PDB entry 2BE5 | X-ray diffraction, 2.40 A resolution | chains C and D of the 6 polymer chains in the assembly

# Chain C
Protein: DNA-directed RNA polymerase beta chain
From: Thermus thermophilus
Notes: EC 2.7.7.6
Reference sequence: Q8RQE9 (RPOB_THET8); residues 1-1119 here = UniProt positions 1-1119
Amino-acid sequence (1119 residues; numbered 1 to 1119; the number before each row is that of its first residue):
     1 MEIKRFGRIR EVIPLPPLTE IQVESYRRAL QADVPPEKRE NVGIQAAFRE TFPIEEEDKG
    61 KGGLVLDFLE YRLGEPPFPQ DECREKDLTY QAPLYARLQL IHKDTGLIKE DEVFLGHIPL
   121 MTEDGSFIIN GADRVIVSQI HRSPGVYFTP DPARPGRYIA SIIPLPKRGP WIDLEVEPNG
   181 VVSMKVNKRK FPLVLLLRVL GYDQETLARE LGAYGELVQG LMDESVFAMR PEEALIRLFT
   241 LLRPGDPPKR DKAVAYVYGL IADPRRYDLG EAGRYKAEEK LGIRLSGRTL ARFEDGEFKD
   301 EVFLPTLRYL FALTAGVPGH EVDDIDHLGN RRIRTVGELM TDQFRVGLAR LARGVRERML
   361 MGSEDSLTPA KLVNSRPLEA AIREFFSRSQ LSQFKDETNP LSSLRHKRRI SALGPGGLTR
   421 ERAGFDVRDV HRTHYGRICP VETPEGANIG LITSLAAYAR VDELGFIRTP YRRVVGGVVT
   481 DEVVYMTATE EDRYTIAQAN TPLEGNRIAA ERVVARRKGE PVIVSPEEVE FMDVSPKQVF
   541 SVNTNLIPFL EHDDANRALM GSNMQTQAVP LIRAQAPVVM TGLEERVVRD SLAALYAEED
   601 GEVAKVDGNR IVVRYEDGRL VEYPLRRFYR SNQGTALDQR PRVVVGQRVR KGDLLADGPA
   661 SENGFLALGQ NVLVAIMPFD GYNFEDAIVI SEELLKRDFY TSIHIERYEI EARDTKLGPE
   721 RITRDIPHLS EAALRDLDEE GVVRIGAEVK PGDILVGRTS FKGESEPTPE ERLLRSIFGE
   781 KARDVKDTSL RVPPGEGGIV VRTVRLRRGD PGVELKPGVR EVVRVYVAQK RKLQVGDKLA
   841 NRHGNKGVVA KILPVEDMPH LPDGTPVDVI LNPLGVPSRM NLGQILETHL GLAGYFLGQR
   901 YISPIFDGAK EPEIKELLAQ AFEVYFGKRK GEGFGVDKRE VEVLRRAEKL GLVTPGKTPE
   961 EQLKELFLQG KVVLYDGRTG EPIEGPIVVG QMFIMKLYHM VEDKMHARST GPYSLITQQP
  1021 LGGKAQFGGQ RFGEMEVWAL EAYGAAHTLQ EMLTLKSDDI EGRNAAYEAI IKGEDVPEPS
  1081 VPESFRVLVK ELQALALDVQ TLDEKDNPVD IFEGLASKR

# Chain D
Protein: DNA-directed RNA polymerase beta' chain
From: Thermus thermophilus
Notes: EC 2.7.7.6
Reference sequence: Q8RQE8 (RPOC_THET8); numbering as in UniProt (aligned over 1-1524)
Amino-acid sequence (1524 residues; row label = number of the first residue in the row):
     1 MKKEVRKVRI ALASPEKIRS WSYGEVEKPE TINYRTLKPE RDGLFDERIF GPIKDYECAC
    61 GKYKRQRFEG KVCERCGVEV TKSIVRRYRM GHIELATPAA HIWFVKDVPS KIGTLLDLSA
   121 TELEQVLYFS KYIVLDPKGA ILNGVPVEKR QLLTDEEYRE LRYGKQETYP LPPGVDALVK
   181 DGEEVVKGQE LAPGVVSRLD GVALYRFPRR VRVEYVKKER AGLRLPLAAW VEKEAYKPGE
   241 ILAELPEPYL FRAEEEGVVE LKELEEGAFL VLRREDEPVA TYFLPVGMTP LVVHGEIVEK
   301 GQPLAEAKGL LRMPRQVRAA QVEAEEEGET VYLTLFLEWT EPKDYRVQPH MNVVVPEGAR
   361 VEAGDKIVAA IDPEEEVIAE AEGVVHLHEP ASILVVKARV YPFEDDVEVS TGDRVAPGDV
   421 LADGGKVKSD VYGRVEVDLV RNVVRVVESY DIDARMGAEA IQQLLKELDL EALEKELLEE
   481 MKHPSRARRA KARKRLEVVR AFLDSGNRPE WMILEAVPVL PPDLRPMVQV DGGRFATSDL
   541 NDLYRRLINR NNRLKKLLAQ GAPEIIIRNE KRMLQEAVDA LLDNGRRGAP VTNPGSDRPL
   601 RSLTDILSGK QGRFRQNLLG KRVDYSGRSV IVVGPQLKLH QCGLPKRMAL ELFKPFLLKK
   661 MEEKGIAPNV KAARRMLERQ RDIKDEVWDA LEEVIHGKVV LLNRAPTLHR LGIQAFQPVL
   721 VEGQSIQLHP LVCEAFNADF DGDQMAVHVP LSSFAQAEAR IQMLSAHNLL SPASGEPLAK
   781 PSRDIILGLY YITQVRKEKK GAGLEFATPE EALAAHERGE VALNAPIKVA GRETSVGRLK
   841 YVFANPDEAL LAVAHGIVDL QDVVTVRYMG KRLETSPGRI LFARIVAEAV EDEKVAWELI
   901 QLDVPQEKNS LKDLVYQAFL RLGMEKTARL LDALKYYGFT FSTTSGITIG IDDAVIPEEK
   961 KQYLEEADRK LLQIEQAYEM GFLTDRERYD QILQLWTETT EKVTQAVFKN FEENYPFNPL
  1021 YVMAQSGARG NPQQIRQLCG LRGLMQKPSG ETFEVPVRSS FREGLTVLEY FISSHGARKG
  1081 GADTALRTAD SGYLTRKLVD VTHEIVVREA DCGTTNYISV PLFQPDEVTR SLRLRKRADI
  1141 EAGLYGRVLA REVEVLGVRL EEGRYLSMDD VHLLIKAAEA GEIQEVPVRS PLTCQTRYGV
  1201 CQKCYGYDLS MARPVSIGEA VGIVAAQSIG EPGTQLTMRT FHTGGVAGAA DITQGLPRVI
  1261 ELFEARRPKA KAVISEIDGV VRIEETEEKL SVFVESEGFS KEYKLPKEAR LLVKDGDYVE
  1321 AGQPLTRGAI DPHQLLEAKG PEAVERYLVE EIQKVYRAQG VKLHDKHIEI VVRQMMKYVE
  1381 VTDPGDSRLL EGQVLEKWDV EALNERLIAE GKTPVAWKPL LMGVTKSALS TKSWLSAASF
  1441 QNTTHVLTEA AIAGKKDELI GLKENVILGR LIPAGTGSDF VRFTQVVDQK TLKAIEEARK
  1501 EAVEAKERPA ARRGVKREQP GKQA
Disordered / not traced: 1, 252-363, 1506-1524

# How chain C and chain D interact
Contacting residue pairs (370):
  Phe425(C) with Lys1079(D); Ala1082(D), hydrophobic; Asp1083(D)
  Arg428(C) with Arg1078(D), hydrogen bond (backbone-side chain); Leu1086(D)
  Asp429(C) with His1075(D); Arg1078(D); Lys1079(D), hydrogen bond (side chain-backbone)
  Val430(C) with Ser1074(D); His1075(D), hydrogen bond (backbone-side chain); Arg1078(D)
  His431(C) with Phe1071(D)
  Arg432(C) with Lys1047(D); Pro1048(D); Phe1071(D); His1075(D)
  His434(C) with Phe1071(D)
  Tyr435(C) with Val1067(D); Leu1068(D), hydrophobic; Phe1071(D)
  Cys439(C) with Arg1078(D)
  Pro440(C) with Ser1074(D); Arg1078(D), hydrogen bond (backbone-side chain)
  Thr443(C) with Arg1078(D)
  Gln498(C) with Val1067(D); Leu1068(D), hydrogen bond (side chain-backbone)
  Asn500(C) with Thr1066(D), hydrogen bond; Val1067(D)
  Arg512(C) with Glu975(D), salt bridge
  Arg516(C) with Leu1068(D); Glu1069(D); Ile1072(D)
  Gly519(C) with Lys1047(D); Phe1053(D)
  Glu520(C) with Lys1047(D), salt bridge; Glu1054(D)
  Pro521(C) with Phe1053(D); Val1055(D); Ile1072(D), hydrophobic
  Val539(C) with Val1067(D), hydrophobic
  Phe540(C) with Tyr1070(D), hydrophobic
  Glu551(C) with Gly1064(D); Leu1065(D), hydrogen bond (backbone-backbone)
  His552(C) with Phe1061(D), hydrogen bond (side chain-backbone); Arg1062(D), hydrogen bond (side chain-backbone); Glu1063(D), hydrogen bond (side chain-backbone); Gly1064(D)
  Asp553(C) with Tyr1070(D), hydrogen bond (backbone-side chain)
  Asp554(C) with Phe1061(D); Tyr1070(D)
  Ala555(C) with Tyr1070(D), hydrogen bond (backbone-side chain)
  Ile676(C) with Ile947(D); Thr948(D); Ile949(D)
  Met677(C) with Thr943(D); Ile947(D)
  Pro678(C) with Asp784(D); Ser942(D); Thr943(D), hydrogen bond (backbone-backbone); Ile947(D), hydrophobic
  Phe679(C) with Phe939(D); Ser942(D); Thr943(D)
  Asp680(C) with Pro635(D); Gln636(D); Phe939(D); Thr943(D)
  Gly681(C) with Val633(D); Pro635(D); Phe939(D)
  Tyr682(C) with Val633(D); Pro635(D); Gln636(D), hydrogen bond
  Asn683(C) with Asp784(D)
  Phe684(C) with Val633(D), hydrophobic; Pro730(D); Cys733(D), hydrophobic; Phe740(D), hydrophobic; Ser782(D); Asp784(D); Ile785(D), hydrophobic; Phe939(D), hydrophobic
  Glu685(C) with Asp739(D); Arg783(D), salt bridge; Arg1029(D), salt bridge
  Asp686(C) with Phe740(D)
  Ala687(C) with Val633(D), hydrophobic
  Arg713(C) with Asp531(D), salt bridge; Gly532(D)
  Lys716(C) with Gly532(D), hydrogen bond (side chain-backbone)
  Lys750(C) with Arg681(D)
  Pro751(C) with Gln680(D)
  Gly752(C) with Arg679(D)
  Asp753(C) with Arg679(D), salt bridge; Arg681(D), salt bridge
  Glu796(C) with Gln680(D)
  Val835(C) with Val632(D); Ser725(D)
  Gly836(C) with Gln724(D); Ser725(D), hydrogen bond (backbone-side chain)
  Lys846(C) with Asp741(D), hydrogen bond (side chain-backbone)
  Val848(C) with Val632(D), hydrophobic; Phe740(D), hydrogen bond (backbone-backbone)
  Val849(C) with Val632(D)
  Ala850(C) with Val632(D), hydrophobic; Val633(D), hydrophobic
  Asn872(C) with Asp784(D), hydrogen bond
  Pro873(C) with Ile947(D); Thr948(D); Ile949(D), hydrophobic
  Leu874(C) with Arg783(D); Asp784(D); Leu787(D), hydrophobic; Met1023(D), hydrophobic; Arg1029(D), hydrogen bond (backbone-side chain)
  Val876(C) with Ile949(D), hydrophobic
  Pro877(C) with Leu1020(D), hydrophobic; Met1023(D), hydrophobic
  Ser878(C) with Arg1029(D), hydrogen bond; Gln1034(D)
  Arg879(C) with Arg1029(D)
  Met880(C) with Phe1061(D), hydrophobic
  Leu882(C) with Ile951(D), hydrophobic; Leu1038(D), hydrophobic; Phe1061(D), hydrophobic
  Ile885(C) with Ile949(D); Gly950(D); Ile951(D)
  Leu886(C) with Ile951(D), hydrophobic
  His889(C) with Gly950(D); Ile951(D)
  Phe906(C) with Leu1065(D); Val1067(D), hydrophobic; Tyr1070(D), hydrophobic
  Glu911(C) with Ile951(D); Asp952(D); Arg1062(D), salt bridge
  Lys915(C) with Asp952(D), salt bridge
  Arg945(C) with Asp859(D)
  Arg946(C) with Tyr791(D); Arg796(D); Gln861(D)
  Glu948(C) with Glu798(D)
  Lys949(C) with Arg796(D); Glu798(D); Ile827(D); Lys828(D); Asp859(D), salt bridge; Asp862(D), salt bridge
  Leu950(C) with Phe1017(D)
  Lys971(C) with Thr948(D); Asp953(D), salt bridge
  Ile983(C) with Thr943(D); Thr944(D); Gly946(D)
  Glu984(C) with Tyr791(D); Thr944(D), hydrogen bond (backbone-backbone); Ser945(D); Gly946(D)
  Pro986(C) with Gly946(D)
  Ile987(C) with Gly946(D); Thr948(D)
  Val988(C) with Thr948(D); Ile949(D)
  Glu1002(C) with Gln744(D), hydrogen bond
  Asp1003(C) with Gln724(D)
  Met1005(C) with Arg628(D); Ser629(D); Pro645(D), hydrophobic; Arg647(D); Met648(D), hydrophobic; Gln724(D)
  His1006(C) with Gly627(D); Arg628(D), hydrogen bond (backbone-backbone); Met648(D)
  Ala1007(C) with Met648(D), hydrophobic; Glu651(D); Leu652(D), hydrophobic
  Arg1008(C) with Asp624(D), salt bridge; Tyr625(D); Ser626(D), hydrogen bond (backbone-backbone); Leu652(D)
  Ser1009(C) with Asp624(D); Glu651(D), hydrogen bond (side chain-backbone); Lys654(D); Pro655(D)
  Thr1010(C) with Asp624(D)
  Tyr1013(C) with Asp624(D), hydrogen bond
  Leu1015(C) with Arg87(D); Val528(D), hydrophobic
  Gln1018(C) with Arg87(D)
  Gln1019(C) with Gln616(D); Lys621(D); Arg622(D)
  Pro1020(C) with Arg622(D); Asp624(D)
  Gly1029(C) with Arg622(D), hydrogen bond (backbone-side chain); Val623(D); Ser626(D)
  Gln1030(C) with Arg622(D); Val623(D), hydrogen bond (backbone-backbone); Ser626(D), hydrogen bond (backbone-side chain); Gly627(D); Arg628(D); Ala746(D)
  Arg1031(C) with Leu619(D); Gly620(D), hydrogen bond (side chain-backbone); Lys621(D); Arg622(D)
  Phe1032(C) with Gly620(D); Lys621(D), hydrogen bond (backbone-backbone); Val623(D), hydrophobic; His748(D)
  Gly1033(C) with Leu619(D)
  Glu1034(C) with Leu618(D); Leu619(D)
  Met1035(C) with Thr707(D)
  Glu1036(C) with Asn703(D); Ala705(D); Thr707(D), hydrogen bond; Ile713(D)
  Trp1038(C) with Thr1095(D); Ile1223(D), hydrophobic; Gln1227(D); Lys1463(D)
  Ala1039(C) with Arg710(D); Ile713(D), hydrophobic
  Leu1040(C) with Leu701(D), hydrophobic; Ile713(D), hydrophobic; Met763(D), hydrophobic
  Glu1041(C) with Ala1220(D); Leu1462(D); Lys1463(D), salt bridge; Ile1472(D)
  Ala1042(C) with Arg710(D), hydrogen bond (backbone-side chain); Ala1220(D), hydrophobic; Val1224(D), hydrophobic
  Tyr1043(C) with Arg710(D); Leu711(D); Ile713(D); Gln762(D); Met763(D), hydrophobic; Asn768(D), hydrogen bond
  Gly1044(C) with Gln762(D), hydrogen bond (backbone-side chain); Gly1475(D); Thr1476(D), hydrogen bond (backbone-side chain)
  Ala1045(C) with Glu758(D); Gln762(D); Met763(D), hydrophobic
  Ala1046(C) with Glu758(D), hydrogen bond (backbone-side chain); Leu1471(D), hydrophobic; Thr1476(D); Gly1477(D)
  His1047(C) with Phe754(D); Ala755(D); Glu758(D), hydrogen bond (backbone-side chain)
  Thr1048(C) with Leu701(D); Ala755(D), hydrogen bond (side chain-backbone); Glu758(D), hydrogen bond (backbone-side chain); Met763(D)
  Leu1049(C) with Ile1472(D), hydrophobic
  Gln1050(C) with Gly1469(D)
  Glu1051(C) with Val749(D); Pro750(D); Leu751(D), hydrogen bond (side chain-backbone); Ser752(D), hydrogen bond (side chain-backbone); Ala755(D)
  Met1052(C) with Val623(D), hydrophobic; His748(D)
  Leu1053(C) with Lys621(D), hydrogen bond (backbone-side chain)
  Leu1055(C) with Leu751(D), hydrophobic
  Lys1056(C) with Arg622(D); Val623(D); Asp624(D), hydrogen bond (backbone-backbone); Tyr625(D); Val749(D), hydrogen bond (side chain-backbone)
  Ser1057(C) with Lys621(D); Arg622(D), hydrogen bond (side chain-backbone)
  Tyr1067(C) with Lys654(D); Pro655(D), hydrophobic; Leu658(D)
  Ile1070(C) with Tyr625(D); Pro655(D), hydrophobic; Phe656(D); Lys659(D)
  Ile1071(C) with Pro655(D), hydrophobic; Leu658(D), hydrophobic; Lys659(D); Val670(D), hydrophobic
  Lys1072(C) with Lys659(D)
  Gly1073(C) with Lys659(D)
  Asp1075(C) with Ser752(D); Ser753(D), hydrogen bond (side chain-backbone)
  Val1076(C) with Leu751(D); Ser752(D)
  Pro1082(C) with Leu1468(D)
  Glu1083(C) with Arg87(D), salt bridge; Tyr88(D), hydrogen bond
  Ser1084(C) with Lys621(D)
  Phe1085(C) with Leu1468(D)
  Arg1086(C) with Tyr88(D)
  Val1087(C) with Leu524(D), hydrophobic; Arg613(D)
  Leu1088(C) with Ile1467(D), hydrophobic
  Lys1090(C) with Tyr88(D); Met90(D), hydrogen bond; Leu520(D)
  Glu1091(C) with Ile606(D); Leu607(D); Arg613(D), salt bridge
  Leu1092(C) with Leu607(D), hydrophobic; Leu1447(D), hydrophobic
  Gln1093(C) with Trp21(D); Pro518(D)
  Ala1094(C) with Leu581(D); Leu582(D); Leu603(D)
  Leu1095(C) with His101(D); Leu582(D); Leu603(D), hydrophobic; Thr604(D); Leu607(D), hydrophobic
  Ala1096(C) with Ala13(D); Trp21(D); His101(D), hydrogen bond (backbone-side chain)
  Leu1097(C) with Ile10(D), hydrophobic; Ala11(D); Trp21(D); Trp103(D), hydrophobic; Ala1451(D), hydrophobic
  Asp1098(C) with Arg9(D); Ile10(D); Ala11(D), hydrogen bond (backbone-backbone); Lys17(D); Trp21(D)
  Val1099(C) with Val8(D), hydrophobic; Arg9(D)
  Gln1100(C) with Arg9(D), hydrogen bond (backbone-backbone)
  Thr1101(C) with Val5(D); Lys7(D)
  Leu1102(C) with Val5(D); Arg6(D), hydrogen bond (backbone-backbone); Lys7(D), hydrogen bond (backbone-backbone); Arg9(D)
  Asp1103(C) with Lys3(D); Arg6(D); Lys7(D), hydrogen bond (backbone-side chain)
  Glu1104(C) with Lys3(D); Glu4(D); Arg6(D); Lys7(D), hydrogen bond (backbone-side chain)
  Asp1106(C) with Lys1456(D), salt bridge
  Val1109(C) with Lys3(D); Val5(D), hydrophobic
  Gly1114(C) with Arg89(D)
  Leu1115(C) with Tyr23(D), hydrogen bond (backbone-side chain); Ile84(D); Val85(D); Tyr88(D), hydrophobic; Arg89(D), hydrogen bond (backbone-side chain)
  Ala1116(C) with Tyr23(D), hydrogen bond (backbone-side chain)
  Ser1117(C) with Tyr23(D), hydrogen bond (backbone-side chain); Arg89(D)
  Lys1118(C) with Arg19(D); Ser20(D); Ser22(D); Tyr23(D)
  Arg1119(C) with Tyr23(D); Glu79(D); Arg89(D)
Also at the interface, not in a pair above, chain C (179 interface residues in all): Val441, Ala447, Ile449, Gly450, Val522, Pro536, Leu550, Ala558, Leu729, Ala733, Glu748, Pro769, Gly795, Gln834, Lys838, Gly847, Glu942, Gln969, Arg978, Gly985, Gly1011, Ile1016, Thr1054, Asp1058, Glu1061, Phe1112
Also at the interface, not in a pair above, chain D (202 interface residues in all): Leu12, Gly24, Arg48, Lys64, Phe104, Pro521, Pro526, Phe614, Asn617, Val630, Arg675, Arg704, His709, Gln714, Gly723, Glu734, Gly742, Ala759, Gly856, Leu860, Tyr936, Thr940, Pro1019, Gln1037, Glu1051, Ala1085, Arg1096, Val1099, Glu1219, Val1466

# Overview
179 residues of chain C face 202 of chain D across their interface; the contacts include 61 hydrogen bonds and
17 salt bridges. Polar contacts include Arg512(C)-Glu975(D), Glu520(C)-Lys1047(D) and Glu685(C)-Arg783(D).
Chain C is DNA-directed RNA polymerase beta chain and chain D is DNA-directed RNA polymerase beta' chain, both
from Thermus thermophilus; the structure, Crystal structure of the T. Thermophilus RNA polymerase holoenzyme
in complex with inhibitor tagetitoxin, was determined by X-ray diffraction.
